PDB entry 9L9X | X-ray diffraction, 6.70 A resolution (low resolution: residue-level contacts below are approximate; hydrogen-bond / salt-bridge calls are withheld) | chains A and C of the 4 polymer chains in the assembly

[Chain A]
Molecule: Piwi domain-containing protein
Organism: Thermoflavifilum thermophilum
UniProtKB: A0A1I7NFD7 (A0A1I7NFD7_9BACT); residue numbers follow UniProt; this construct covers 1-507
Amino-acid sequence (507 residues; row label = number of the first residue in the row):
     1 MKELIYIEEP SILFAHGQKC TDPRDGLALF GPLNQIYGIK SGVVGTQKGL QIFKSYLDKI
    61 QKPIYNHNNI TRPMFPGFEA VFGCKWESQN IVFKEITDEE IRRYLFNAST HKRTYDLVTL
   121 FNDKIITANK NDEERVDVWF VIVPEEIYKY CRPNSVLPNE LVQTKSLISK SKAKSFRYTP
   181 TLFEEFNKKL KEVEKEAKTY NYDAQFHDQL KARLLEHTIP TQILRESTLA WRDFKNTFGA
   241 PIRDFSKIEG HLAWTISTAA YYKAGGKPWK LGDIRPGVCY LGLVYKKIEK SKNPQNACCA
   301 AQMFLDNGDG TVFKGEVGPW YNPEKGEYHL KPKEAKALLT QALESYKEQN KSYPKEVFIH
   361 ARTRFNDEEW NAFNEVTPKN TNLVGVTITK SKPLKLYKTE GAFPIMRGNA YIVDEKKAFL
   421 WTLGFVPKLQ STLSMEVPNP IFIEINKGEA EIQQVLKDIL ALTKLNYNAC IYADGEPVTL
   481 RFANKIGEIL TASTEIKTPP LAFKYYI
Unresolved in the structure: 170-202

[Chain C]
Molecule: 21-nt DNA strand
Sequence (21 nucleotides; row label = number of the first residue in the row):
     1 TGAGGTAGTA GGTTGTATAG T

[Chain A / chain C interface]
Pairs across the interface - 10 pairs, chain A then chain C:
  Arg72(A) with DT1(C)
  Arg152(A) with DG5(C)
  Arg243(A) with DG4(C)
  Phe245(A) with DT1(C)
  Lys247(A) with DT1(C)
  Ile248(A) with DT1(C)
  Arg362(A) with DG8(C)
  Ser391(A) with DT9(C)
  Asn484(A) with DT6(C); DA7(C)
Also at the interface, not in a pair above, chain A (12 interface residues in all): His251, Lys286, Lys390
Also at the interface, not in a pair above, chain C (8 interface residues in all): DA3

[In short]
The interface between chain A and chain C involves 12 residues on one side and 8 on the other.
Chain A is Piwi domain-containing protein (Thermoflavifilum thermophilum) and chain C is a 21-nt DNA strand;
the structure, Structure of SPARTA in complex with guide DNA and a 20nt target DNA, was determined by X-ray
diffraction, deposited together with 8Z8Y, 8Z92, 8Z96 and 9L9W.
